PDB entry 7TUZ | electron microscopy, 3.12 A resolution | chains R and A of the 5 polymer chains in the assembly

# Chain R
Molecule: G-protein coupled receptor 183
From: Homo sapiens
UniProt: P32249 (GP183_HUMAN); residue numbers follow UniProt; this construct covers 2-361
Sequence (384 residues; numbered -1 to 382; the number before each row is that of its first residue; numbers below 1 keep their minus sign (Gly-1 is residue -1)):
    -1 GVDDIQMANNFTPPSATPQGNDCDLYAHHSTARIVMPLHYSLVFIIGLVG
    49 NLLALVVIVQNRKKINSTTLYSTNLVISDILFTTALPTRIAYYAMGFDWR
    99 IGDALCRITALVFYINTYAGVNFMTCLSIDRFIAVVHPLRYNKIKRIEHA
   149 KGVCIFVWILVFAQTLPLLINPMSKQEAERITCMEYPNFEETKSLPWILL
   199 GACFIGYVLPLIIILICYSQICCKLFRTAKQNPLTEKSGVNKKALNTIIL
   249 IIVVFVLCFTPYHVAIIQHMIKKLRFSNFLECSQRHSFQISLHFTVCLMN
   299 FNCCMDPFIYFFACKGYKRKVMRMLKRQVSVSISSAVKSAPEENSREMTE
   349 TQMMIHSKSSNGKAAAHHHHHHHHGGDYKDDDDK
Disordered / not traced: -1 to 21, 94-99, 174-178, 317-382
Disulfides: Cys104-Cys181
Differences from the reference sequence: expression tag (-1 to 1, 362-382)
Small-molecule neighbours: KJX ((2S,4aS,4bS,7R,8S,8aS,9R,10aR)-7-[(2R,3R)-7-hydroxy-3,7-dimethyloctan-2-yl]-4a,7,8-trimethyltetradecahydrophenanthrene-2,9-diol): Arg87, Tyr112, Tyr116, Gln162, Met182, Tyr184, Leu197, Ala200, Cys201, Tyr260, His261, Leu290, Val294
Curated features (UniProtKB/Swiss-Prot):
  - region: Ser126 to Val134 (Interaction with G proteins)
  - binding site (7alpha,25-dihydroxycholesterol): Arg87, Tyr112, Tyr116, Tyr260
  - modified residue: Ser328 (Phosphoserine)
  - natural variant: Ala338 (A338V: In an acute myeloid leukemia sample)
  - mutagenesis: Cys21 (C21A: Strongly reduced localization to the cell membrane and reduced protein expression levels), Asp77 (D77A: Loss of receptor activation without affecting oxysterol agonist-binding; D77R: Strong decrease in oxysterol agonist-binding and receptor activation), Pro85 (P85A: Strongly reduced localization to the cell membrane), Arg87 (R87A: Strong decrease in oxysterol agonist-binding and receptor activation; R87K: Slight decrease in oxysterol agonist-binding and receptor activation ...), Tyr90 (Y90A: 10-fold reduction in receptor activation. Strongly reduced localization to the cell membrane), Cys104 (C104A: Abolishes localization to the cell membrane without affecting protein expression levels), Phe111 (F111A/Y: 500-fold decrease of IC(50) for GSK682753A. No effect on oxysterol agonist-binding and receptor activation), Tyr112 (Y112A/F: Strong decrease in oxysterol agonist-binding and receptor activation), Asn114 (N114A: Strongly reduced localization to the cell membrane), Thr115 (T115A/F: No effect), Tyr116 (Y116A/F: Strong decrease in oxysterol agonist-binding and receptor activation), Cys181 (C181A: Abolishes localization to the cell membrane without affecting protein expression levels), 13 further mutagenesis entries in UniProt

# Chain A
Molecule: Guanine nucleotide-binding protein G(i) subunit alpha-1
From: Homo sapiens
UniProt: P63096 (GNAI1_HUMAN); residues 1-354 here = UniProt positions 1-354
Sequence (354 residues; numbered 1 to 354; the number before each row is that of its first residue):
     1 MGCTLSAEDKAAVERSKMIDRNLREDGEKAAREVKLLLLGAGESGKNTIV
    51 KQMKIIHEAGYSEEECKQYKAVVYSNTIQSIIAIIRAMGRLKIDFGDSAR
   101 ADDARQLFVLAGAAEEGFMTAELAGVIKRLWKDSGVQACFNRSREYQLND
   151 SAAYYLNDLDRIAQPNYIPTQQDVLRTRVKTTGIVETHFTFKDLHFKMFD
   201 VGAQRSERKKWIHCFEGVTAIIFCVALSDYDLVLAEDEEMNRMHASMKLF
   251 DSICNNKWFTDTSIILFLNKKDLFEEKIKKSPLTICYPEYAGSNTYEEAA
   301 AYIQCQFEDLNKRKDTKEIYTHFTCATDTKNVQFVFDAVTDVIIKNNLKD
   351 CGLF
Disordered / not traced: 1, 56-181
Differences from the reference sequence: conflict Asn47 (Ser in P63096), Ala203 (Gly in P63096), Ala245 (Glu in P63096)
Curated features (UniProtKB/Swiss-Prot):
  - region: Lys35 to Lys46, Thr48 (G1 motif), Asp173 to Thr181 (G2 motif), Phe196 to Gly202, Gln204, Arg205 (G3 motif), Ile265 to Asp272 (G4 motif), Thr324 to Thr329 (G5 motif)
  - binding site (GTP): Glu43 to Lys46, Thr48, Ser151, Leu175 to Thr181, Asp200 to Gly202, Gln204, Asn269 to Asp272, Ala326
  - binding site (Mg(2+)): Thr181
  - modified residue: Arg178 (ADP-ribosylarginine), Gln204 (Deamidated glutamine), Cys351 (ADP-ribosylcysteine)
  - lipidation: Gly2 (N-myristoyl glycine), Cys3 (S-palmitoyl cysteine)
  - natural variant: Gly40 (G40C: In NEDHISB; G40R: In NEDHISB), Gly45 (G45D: In NEDHISB), Thr48 (T48I: In NEDHISB; T48K: In NEDHISB), Gln52 (Q52P: In NEDHISB), Ser75 (deletion: In NEDHISB; uncertain significance), Gln172 (deletion: In NEDHISB), Asp173 (D173V: In NEDHISB), Glu186 to Phe189 (deletion: In NEDHISB; uncertain significance), Cys224 (C224Y: In NEDHISB), Lys270 (K270N: In NEDHISB; K270R: In NEDHISB), Asp272 (D272G: In NEDHISB), Ala326 (A326P: In NEDHISB), 1 further natural variant entry in UniProt
  - mutagenesis: Gly42 (G42R: Abolishes switch to an activated conformation and dissociation from beta and gamma subunits upon GTP binding. Abolishes interaction with RGS family members), Glu116 (E116L: Enhances interaction (inactive GDP-bound) with RGS14), Gln147 (Q147L: Enhances interaction (inactive GDP-bound) with RGS14)

# Chain R / chain A interface
Pairs across the interface (35; chain R residue first):
  Asn64(R) - Asp350(A)  hydrogen bond (side chain-backbone)
  Thr66(R) - Asp350(A)
  Thr66(R) - Cys351(A)
  Arg129(R) - Cys351(A)  hydrogen bond (side chain-backbone)
  Arg129(R) - Leu353(A)
  Ala132(R) - Asn347(A)
  Ala132(R) - Cys351(A)  hydrophobic
  Val133(R) - Leu348(A)  hydrophobic
  Val133(R) - Cys351(A)  hydrophobic
  Pro136(R) - Asn347(A)
  Asn140(R) - Glu28(A)
  Lys141(R) - Glu28(A)
  Arg144(R) - Arg24(A)
  Arg144(R) - Glu28(A)  salt bridge
  Thr226(R) - Ile344(A)
  Asn230(R) - Asp337(A)  hydrogen bond (side chain-backbone)
  Asn230(R) - Thr340(A)
  Pro231(R) - Asp337(A)
  Leu232(R) - Phe334(A)  hydrophobic
  Leu232(R) - Asp337(A)
  Leu232(R) - Ala338(A)
  Leu232(R) - Asp341(A)
  Thr233(R) - Asp341(A)  hydrogen bond
  Ser236(R) - Glu318(A)
  Val238(R) - Phe354(A)
  Lys241(R) - Phe354(A)
  Ala242(R) - Leu348(A)  hydrophobic
  Thr245(R) - Leu353(A)
  Ile246(R) - Leu353(A)  hydrophobic
  Ala311(R) - Gly352(A)
  Ala311(R) - Leu353(A)
  Ala311(R) - Phe354(A)
  Cys312(R) - Gly352(A)  hydrogen bond (backbone-backbone)
  Cys312(R) - Phe354(A)
  Lys313(R) - Phe354(A)  hydrogen bond (backbone-backbone)
Other interface residues (no listed pair), chain R (28 interface residues in all): Leu137, Ile219, Lys222, Leu223, Ile249
Other interface residues (no listed pair), chain A (18 interface residues in all): Arg32, Tyr320

# Overview
28 residues of chain R face 18 of chain A across their interface; the contacts include 6 hydrogen bonds and 1
salt bridge. Polar pairs include Arg144(R)-Glu28(A), Asn64(R)-Asp350(A) and Arg129(R)-Cys351(A). Bound to
chain R: compound KJX.
Here chain R is G-protein coupled receptor 183 and chain A is Guanine nucleotide-binding protein G(i) subunit
alpha-1, both from Homo sapiens. Entry 7TUZ (Cryo-EM structure of 7alpha,25-dihydroxycholesterol-bound
EBI2/GPR183 in complex with Gi protein) was determined by electron microscopy.
